Entry 5NL0 (X-ray diffraction, 5.40 A resolution (low resolution: residue-level contacts below are approximate; hydrogen-bond / salt-bridge calls are withheld)); this record covers chains C and J of the 11 polymer chains in the assembly.

# Chain C
Molecule: Histone H2A type 1
From: Xenopus laevis
Reference sequence: P06897 (H2A1_XENLA); residues 1-129 here correspond to UniProt positions 2-130 (UniProt number = residue number + 1)
Amino-acid sequence (129 residues; each row starts with the number of its first residue):
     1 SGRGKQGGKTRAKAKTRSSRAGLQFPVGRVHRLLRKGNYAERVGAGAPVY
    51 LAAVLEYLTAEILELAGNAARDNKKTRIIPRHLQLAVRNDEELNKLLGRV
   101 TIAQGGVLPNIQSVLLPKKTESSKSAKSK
Not modelled in the structure: 1-13, 119-129
Construct notes: conflict Arg99 (Gly100 in P06897), Ser123 (Ala124 in P06897)
Curated features (UniProtKB/Swiss-Prot):
  - modified residue: Ser1 (N-acetylserine), Lys5 (N6-(2-hydroxyisobutyryl)lysine), Lys9 (N6-(2-hydroxyisobutyryl)lysine), Lys36 (N6-(2-hydroxyisobutyryl)lysine), Lys74 (N6-(2-hydroxyisobutyryl)lysine), Lys75 (N6-(2-hydroxyisobutyryl)lysine), Lys95 (N6-(2-hydroxyisobutyryl)lysine), Gln104 (N5-methylglutamine), Lys118 (N6-(2-hydroxyisobutyryl)lysine)
  - cross-link (Glycyl lysine isopeptide (Lys-Gly)): Lys13 (interchain with G-Cter in ubiquitin), Lys15 (interchain with G-Cter in ubiquitin), Lys119 (interchain with G-Cter in ubiquitin)

# Chain J
Molecule: 197-nt DNA strand
From: synthetic construct
Sequence (197 nucleotides; numbered -98 to 98; the number before each row is that of its first residue; numbers below 1 keep their minus sign (DA-98 is residue -98)):
   -98 ACTACGTAATATTGGCCAGCTAGGATATCACAATCCCGGTGCCGAGGCCG
   -48 CTCAATTGGTCGTAGACAGCTCTAGCACCGCTTAAACGCACGTACGGATT
     2 CCGTACGTGCGTTTAAGCGGTGCTAGAGCTGTCTACGACCAATTGAGCGG
    52 CCTCGGCACCGGGATTGTGATATCCTAGCTGGCCAATATTACGTAGT
Not modelled in the structure: -98 to -97, 97-98

# Chain C / chain J interface
Contacting residue pairs (15):
  Thr16(C) with DA47(J)
  Arg29(C) with DG48(J); DC49(J)
  Arg42(C) with DG38(J); DA39(J)
  Val43(C) with DG38(J); DA39(J)
  Gly44(C) with DG38(J)
  Ala45(C) with DG38(J)
  Lys75(C) with DC58(J); DA59(J)
  Thr76(C) with DG57(J); DC58(J)
  Arg77(C) with DG57(J); DC58(J)
Also at the interface, not in a pair above, chain C (15 interface residues in all): Pro26, His31, Arg35, Glu41, Lys74, Pro117
Also at the interface, not in a pair above, chain J (9 interface residues in all): DT69

# In short
Chain C and chain J form an interface of 15 and 9 residues respectively.
Chain C is Histone H2A type 1 (Xenopus laevis) and chain J is a 197-nt DNA strand (synthetic construct); the
structure, Crystal structure of a 197-bp palindromic 601L nucleosome in complex with linker histone H1, was
determined by X-ray diffraction.
